PDB entry 8IQR | X-ray diffraction, 2.35 A resolution | chains L and H

# Chain L
Molecule: M9 vl-sarah
Source organism: Mus musculus
Sequence (179 residues; row label = number of the first residue in the row; numbers below 1 keep their minus sign (Met-13 is residue -13)):
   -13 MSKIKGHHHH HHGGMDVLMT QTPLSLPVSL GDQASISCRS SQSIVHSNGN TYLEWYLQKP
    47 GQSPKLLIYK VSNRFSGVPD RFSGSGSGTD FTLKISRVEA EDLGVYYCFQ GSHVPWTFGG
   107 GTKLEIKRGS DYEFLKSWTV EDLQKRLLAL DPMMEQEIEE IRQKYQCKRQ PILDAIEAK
Disordered / not traced: -13 to 0
Disulfide bonds: Cys24-Cys94
Residues lining bound ligands: 2,5,8,11,14,17,20,23,26-nonaoxaoctacosane (HZA): His32, Asn34, Tyr38, Trp102

# Chain H
Molecule: M9 vh-sarah
Source organism: Mus musculus
Sequence (185 residues; numbered -13 to 171; the number before each row is that of its first residue; numbers below 1 keep their minus sign (Met-13 is residue -13)):
   -13 MSKIKGHHHH HHGGMEVQLV ESGGGLVKPG GSLKLSCAAS GFTFSSYAMS WVRQTPEKRL
    47 EWVATISSGG SYTYYPDSVK GRFTISRDNA KNTLYLQMSS LRSEDTAMYY CASAYDGSYY
   107 FDYWGQGTTV TVCSGSDYEF LKSWTVEDLQ KRLLALDPMM EQEIEEIRQK YQSKRQPILD
   167 AIEAK
Disordered / not traced: -13 to 1, 121-123
Disulfide bonds: Cys23-Cys97
Residues lining bound ligands: 2,5,8,11,14,17,20,23,26-nonaoxaoctacosane (HZA): Ala34, Thr51, Tyr58, Tyr60, Ala100, Tyr101, Asp102, Gly103, Ser104, Tyr105, Tyr106

# How chain L and chain H interact
Residue-residue contacts - 83 pairs, chain L then chain H:
  Tyr38(L) with Gly103(H), hydrogen bond (side chain-backbone); Ser104(H)
  Glu40(L) with Tyr105(H); Tyr106(H), hydrogen bond (side chain-backbone)
  Tyr42(L) with Phe107(H), hydrogen bond (side chain-backbone); Trp110(H)
  Gln44(L) with Gln40(H), hydrogen bond
  Ser49(L) with Trp110(H); Gly111(H), hydrogen bond (side chain-backbone); Gln112(H), hydrogen bond
  Pro50(L) with Trp110(H)
  Leu52(L) with Tyr105(H), hydrophobic; Phe107(H)
  Tyr55(L) with Tyr105(H), hydrophobic
  Lys56(L) with Ser104(H)
  Phe61(L) with Tyr105(H); Asp108(H)
  Tyr93(L) with Gln40(H); Lys44(H), hydrogen bond (side chain-backbone); Leu46(H), hydrophobic
  Phe95(L) with Tyr106(H), hydrophobic; Phe107(H), hydrophobic
  Gly97(L) with Tyr106(H), hydrogen bond (backbone-side chain)
  Pro101(L) with Trp48(H), hydrophobic; Pro62(H), hydrophobic
  Trp102(L) with Trp48(H); Thr51(H); Tyr106(H)
  Phe104(L) with Leu46(H); Phe107(H), hydrophobic
  Gly106(L) with Arg45(H)
  Ser116(L) with Pro163(H)
  Tyr118(L) with Pro163(H); Asp166(H); Ala167(H); Ala170(H), hydrophobic
  Leu121(L) with Ala167(H)
  Lys122(L) with Lys171(H), hydrogen bond (backbone-side chain)
  Trp124(L) with Lys171(H), hydrogen bond (backbone-side chain)
  Val126(L) with Lys171(H)
  Leu129(L) with Ile164(H); Ala167(H), hydrophobic; Ile168(H), hydrophobic
  Gln130(L) with Ile168(H)
  Leu133(L) with Arg161(H); Leu165(H), hydrophobic
  Leu136(L) with Tyr157(H); Arg161(H); Ile164(H), hydrophobic
  Asp137(L) with Arg161(H), salt bridge
  Met139(L) with Tyr157(H), hydrogen bond
  Met140(L) with Tyr157(H)
  Gln142(L) with Met94(H)
  Glu143(L) with Ile153(H); Lys156(H), salt bridge; Tyr157(H), hydrogen bond
  Ile144(L) with Ile150(H), hydrophobic; Ile153(H), hydrophobic; Arg154(H)
  Ile147(L) with Glu149(H)
  Arg148(L) with Ile150(H)
  Gln149(L) with Thr117(H), hydrogen bond
  Lys150(L) with Glu149(H), salt bridge
  Tyr151(L) with Leu142(H); Met145(H); Met146(H), hydrophobic; Glu149(H), hydrogen bond
  Gln152(L) with Leu12(H)
  Cys153(L) with Leu12(H), hydrophobic; Cys119(H), hydrogen bond
  Arg155(L) with Leu139(H); Asp143(H), salt bridge
  Gln156(L) with Lys14(H), hydrogen bond
  Ile158(L) with Leu135(H); Arg138(H); Leu139(H), hydrophobic; Leu142(H), hydrophobic
  Leu159(L) with Leu139(H), hydrophobic
  Ala161(L) with Lys128(H); Leu135(H), hydrophobic
  Ile162(L) with Val132(H); Leu135(H), hydrophobic; Gln136(H)
Also at the interface, not in a pair above, chain L (54 interface residues in all): Gln48, Val100, Gly105, Gly115, Ser123, Arg132, Lys154, Pro157
Also at the interface, not in a pair above, chain H (56 interface residues in all): Val38, Glu47, Tyr60, Tyr61, Tyr96, Tyr109, Val118, Ser120, Tyr124, Lys160

# In short
54 residues of chain L face 56 of chain H across their interface, with 16 hydrogen bonds and 4 salt bridges.
Polar contacts include Asp137(L)-Arg161(H), Glu143(L)-Lys156(H) and Lys150(L)-Glu149(H).
2,5,8,11,14,17,20,23,26-nonaoxaoctacosane is bound between chain L and chain H.
Chain L is M9 vl-sarah and chain H is M9 vh-sarah, both from Mus musculus; the structure, Crystal structure of
Anti-PEG antibody M9 Fv-clasp fragment with PEG (co-crystallization with PEG550DME), was determined by X-ray
diffraction, deposited together with 8IQP, 8IQQ and 8IQS.
